Entry 1U3U (X-ray diffraction, 1.60 A resolution); this record covers chains A and B.

[Chain A (and B)]
Molecule: Alcohol dehydrogenase beta chain
From: Homo sapiens
Notes: EC 1.1.1.1; chain B of this document is another copy of the same molecule, construct and numbering; everything in this record applies to it too
Reference sequence: P00325 (ADHB_HUMAN); numbering as in UniProt (aligned over 1-374)
Amino-acid sequence (374 residues; each row starts with the number of its first residue):
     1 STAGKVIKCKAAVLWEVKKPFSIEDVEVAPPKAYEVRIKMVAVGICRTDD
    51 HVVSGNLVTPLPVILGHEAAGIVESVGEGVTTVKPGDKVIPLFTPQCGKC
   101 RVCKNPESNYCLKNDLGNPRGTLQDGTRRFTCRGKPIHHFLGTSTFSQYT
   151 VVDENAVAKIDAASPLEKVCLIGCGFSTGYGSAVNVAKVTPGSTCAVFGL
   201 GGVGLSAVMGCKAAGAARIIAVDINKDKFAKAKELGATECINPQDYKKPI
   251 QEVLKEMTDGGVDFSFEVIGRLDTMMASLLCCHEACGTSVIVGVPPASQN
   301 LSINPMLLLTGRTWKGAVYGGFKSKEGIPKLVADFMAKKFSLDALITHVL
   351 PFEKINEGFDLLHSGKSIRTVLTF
Ion coordination: Zn2+ site 1: C46, H67, C174 (together with N-benzylformamide); Zn2+ site 2: C97, C100, C103, C111
Ligand contacts:
  - N-benzylformamide (BNF): C46, T48, L57, H67, F93, L116, L141, C174, V294, V318
  - NAD (nicotinamide-adenine-dinucleotide): C46, R47, T48, H51, F93, C174, T178, G199, L200, G201, G202, V203, G204, V222, D223, I224, N225, K228, V268, I269, G270, R271, T274, V292, G293, V294, A317, V318, Y319, L362, R369

[Interface between chain A and chain B]
Pairs across the interface (84):
  R101(A) - T258(B)  hydrogen bond (side chain-backbone)
  R101(A) - D259(B)  hydrogen bond (side chain-backbone)
  R101(A) - G261(B)  hydrogen bond (side chain-backbone)
  R101(A) - D263(B)  salt bridge
  R101(A) - H283(B)
  R101(A) - C286(B)
  V102(A) - H283(B)
  V102(A) - A285(B)  hydrophobic
  N105(A) - C286(B)
  S108(A) - A285(B)
  S108(A) - C286(B)
  Y110(A) - E284(B)
  Y110(A) - A285(B)  hydrophobic
  Y110(A) - T310(B)
  T258(A) - R101(B)  hydrogen bond (backbone-side chain)
  D259(A) - R101(B)  hydrogen bond (backbone-side chain)
  G261(A) - R101(B)  hydrogen bond (backbone-side chain)
  D263(A) - R101(B)  salt bridge
  M275(A) - P305(B)  hydrophobic
  H283(A) - R101(B)
  H283(A) - V102(B)
  E284(A) - Y110(B)
  A285(A) - V102(B)  hydrophobic
  A285(A) - S108(B)
  A285(A) - Y110(B)  hydrophobic
  C286(A) - R101(B)
  C286(A) - N105(B)
  C286(A) - S108(B)
  I291(A) - L308(B)  hydrophobic
  I291(A) - L309(B)
  V292(A) - L309(B)
  G293(A) - L309(B)
  P295(A) - P305(B)  hydrophobic
  P295(A) - M306(B)
  S298(A) - N304(B)
  Q299(A) - P305(B)
  N300(A) - S302(B)  hydrogen bond
  N300(A) - I303(B)
  N300(A) - N304(B)
  L301(A) - L301(B)
  L301(A) - S302(B)
  L301(A) - I303(B)  hydrogen bond (backbone-backbone)
  L301(A) - P305(B)  hydrophobic
  S302(A) - N300(B)  hydrogen bond
  S302(A) - L301(B)
  I303(A) - N300(B)
  I303(A) - L301(B)  hydrogen bond (backbone-backbone)
  N304(A) - S298(B)
  N304(A) - Q299(B)
  N304(A) - N300(B)
  P305(A) - L272(B)  hydrophobic
  P305(A) - M275(B)  hydrophobic
  P305(A) - P295(B)  hydrophobic
  P305(A) - Q299(B)
  P305(A) - L301(B)  hydrophobic
  L308(A) - W314(B)  hydrophobic
  L308(A) - G316(B)  hydrogen bond (backbone-backbone)
  L308(A) - A317(B)
  L309(A) - I291(B)
  L309(A) - V292(B)
  L309(A) - G293(B)
  L309(A) - G316(B)
  L309(A) - A317(B)  hydrogen bond (backbone-backbone)
  L309(A) - V318(B)  hydrogen bond (backbone-backbone)
  T310(A) - Y110(B)
  G311(A) - G316(B)
  R312(A) - K315(B)
  R312(A) - G316(B)  hydrogen bond (backbone-backbone)
  T313(A) - T313(B)
  T313(A) - W314(B)
  T313(A) - K315(B)
  W314(A) - I303(B)  hydrophobic
  W314(A) - L308(B)  hydrophobic
  W314(A) - T313(B)
  W314(A) - W314(B)  hydrogen bond (backbone-backbone)
  K315(A) - R312(B)
  K315(A) - T313(B)
  G316(A) - L308(B)  hydrogen bond (backbone-backbone)
  G316(A) - L309(B)
  G316(A) - G311(B)
  G316(A) - R312(B)  hydrogen bond (backbone-backbone)
  A317(A) - L308(B)
  A317(A) - L309(B)  hydrogen bond (backbone-backbone)
  V318(A) - L309(B)  hydrogen bond (backbone-backbone)
Other interface residues (no listed pair), chain A (44 interface residues in all): L112, T194, G260, V262, L272, V294, M306
Other interface residues (no listed pair), chain B (44 interface residues in all): L112, T194, G260, V262, V294

[Overview]
The chain A/chain B interface involves 44 residues from each chain, with 19 hydrogen bonds and 2 salt bridges.
Polar contacts include R101(A)-D263(B), R101(A)-T258(B) and R101(A)-D259(B). Chain A binds NAD and
N-benzylformamide. The Zn2+ site 1 is built by C46(A), H67(A) and C174(A).
Both chains are Alcohol dehydrogenase beta chain (Homo sapiens). Entry 1U3U (Crystal Structure of Human
Alcohol Dehydrogenase Beta-1-Beta-1 Isoform Complexed with N-Benzylformamide) was determined by X-ray
diffraction, deposited together with 1U3T, 1U3V and 1U3W.
